PDB entry 7JIU | X-ray diffraction, 2.12 A resolution | chain A

Chain A:
Molecule: Phosphatidylinositol 4,5-bisphosphate 3-kinase catalytic subunit alpha isoform
Notes: EC 2.7.1.153, 2.7.11.1; fragment: TRUNCATED PI3-KINASE ALPHA, residues 107-1052
UniProtKB: P42336 (PK3CA_HUMAN); residue numbers follow UniProt; this construct covers 107-1052
Chain sequence (946 residues; each row starts with the number of its first residue):
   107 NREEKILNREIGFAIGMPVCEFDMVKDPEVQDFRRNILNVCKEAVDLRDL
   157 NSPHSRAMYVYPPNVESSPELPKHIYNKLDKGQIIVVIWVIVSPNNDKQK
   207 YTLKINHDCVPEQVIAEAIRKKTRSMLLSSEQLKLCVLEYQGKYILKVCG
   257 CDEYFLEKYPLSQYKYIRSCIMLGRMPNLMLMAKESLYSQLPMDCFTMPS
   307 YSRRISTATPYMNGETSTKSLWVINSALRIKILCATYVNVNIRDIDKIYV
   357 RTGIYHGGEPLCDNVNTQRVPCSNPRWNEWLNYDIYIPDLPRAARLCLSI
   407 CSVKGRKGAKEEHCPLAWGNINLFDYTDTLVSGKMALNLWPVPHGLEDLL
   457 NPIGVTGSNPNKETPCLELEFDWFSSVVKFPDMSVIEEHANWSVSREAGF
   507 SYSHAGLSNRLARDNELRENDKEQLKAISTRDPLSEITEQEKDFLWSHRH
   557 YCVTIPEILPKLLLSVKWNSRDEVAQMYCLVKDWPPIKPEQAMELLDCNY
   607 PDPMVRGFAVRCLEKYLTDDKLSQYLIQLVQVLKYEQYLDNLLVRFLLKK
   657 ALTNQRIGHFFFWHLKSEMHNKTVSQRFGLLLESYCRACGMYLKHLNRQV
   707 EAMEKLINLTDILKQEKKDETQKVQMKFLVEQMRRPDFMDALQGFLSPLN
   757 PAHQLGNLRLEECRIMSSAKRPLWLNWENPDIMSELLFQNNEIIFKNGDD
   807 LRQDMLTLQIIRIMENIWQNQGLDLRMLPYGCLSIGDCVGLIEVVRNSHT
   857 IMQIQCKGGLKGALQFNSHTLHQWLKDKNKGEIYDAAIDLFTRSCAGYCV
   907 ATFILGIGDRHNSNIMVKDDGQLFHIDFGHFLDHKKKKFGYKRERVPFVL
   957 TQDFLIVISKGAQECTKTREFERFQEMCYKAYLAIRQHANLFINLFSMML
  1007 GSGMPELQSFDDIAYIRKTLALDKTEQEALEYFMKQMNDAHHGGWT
Not modelled in the structure: 199-202, 233-245, 311-321, 348-349, 410-416, 864-865, 868, 943-948
Ligand contacts: VBS ((3S)-3-benzyl-5-[9-ethyl-8-(2-methylpyrimidin-5-yl)-9H-purin-6-yl]-3-methyl-1,3-dihydro-2H-indol-2-one): R770, M772, W780, I800, K802, Y836, I848, E849, V850, V851, S854, Q859, M922, F930, I932, D933
UniProt features mapped onto this chain:
  - region: I771 to R777 (G-loop), G912 to N920 (Catalytic loop), H931 to T957 (Activation loop)
  - site: K776 (Implicated in the recognition of ATP as well as PIP2. Also crucial for autophosphorylation of the p85alpha subunit)
What the authors report for this chain:
  - specificity-determining residues: R770

In short:
Ligands of chain A: compound VBS. The paper reports the specificity determinant R770.
Chain A is Phosphatidylinositol 4,5-bisphosphate 3-kinase catalytic subunit alpha isoform; the structure,
Human pi3kdelta in complex with compound 2F, was determined by X-ray diffraction, deposited together with
7JIS.
